7MSQ - chains H and L of the 3 polymer chains in the assembly; structure by X-ray diffraction, 2.29 A resolution.

== Chain H ==
Name: AB-3467 Fab Heavy Chain
Organism: Homo sapiens
Notes: antibody fragment or engineered binder
Chain sequence (238 residues; each row starts with the number of its first residue):
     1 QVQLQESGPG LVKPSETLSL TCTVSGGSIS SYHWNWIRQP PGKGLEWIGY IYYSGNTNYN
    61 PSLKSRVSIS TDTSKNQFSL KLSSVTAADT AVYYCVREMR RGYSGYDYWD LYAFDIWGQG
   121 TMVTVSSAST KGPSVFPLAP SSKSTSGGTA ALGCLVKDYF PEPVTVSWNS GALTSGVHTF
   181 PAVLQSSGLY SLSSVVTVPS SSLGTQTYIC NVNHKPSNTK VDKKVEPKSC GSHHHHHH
Not modelled in the structure: 141-147, 229-238
Cystine bridges: C22-C95, C154-C210

== Chain L ==
Name: AB-3467 Fab Light Chain
Organism: Homo sapiens
Notes: antibody fragment or engineered binder
Chain sequence (214 residues; numbered 1 to 214; the number before each row is that of its first residue):
     1 DIQLTQSPSF LSASVGDRVT ITCRASQGIS SYLAWYQQKP GKAPNLLIYA ASTLQSGVPS
    61 RFSGSGSGTE FTLTISSLQP EDFATYYCQQ LNSYPHTFGQ GTKLEIKRTV AAPSVFIFPP
   121 SDEQLKSGTA SVVCLLNNFY PREAKVQWKV DNALQSGNSQ ESVTEQDSKD STYSLSSTLT
   181 LSKADYEKHK VYACEVTHQG LSSPVTKSFN RGEC
Cystine bridges: C23-C88, C134-C194

== Interface between chain H and chain L ==
Contacting residue pairs (69):
  N35(H) - H96(L)
  Q39(H) - Q38(L)  hydrogen bond
  Q39(H) - Y87(L)  hydrogen bond
  K43(H) - Y87(L)
  G44(H) - Y87(L)
  L45(H) - P44(L)  hydrophobic
  L45(H) - Y87(L)  hydrophobic
  L45(H) - F98(L)  hydrophobic
  W47(H) - Y94(L)  hydrophobic
  W47(H) - P95(L)  hydrophobic
  W47(H) - H96(L)
  Y50(H) - Y94(L)
  N58(H) - Y94(L)
  Y94(H) - Q38(L)  hydrogen bond
  Y94(H) - K42(L)
  Y94(H) - A43(L)  hydrophobic
  M99(H) - L46(L)  hydrophobic
  M99(H) - Y49(L)
  Y108(H) - Y94(L)
  L111(H) - L91(L)
  L111(H) - S93(L)
  L111(H) - Y94(L)  hydrophobic
  L111(H) - H96(L)
  Y112(H) - L91(L)
  Y112(H) - H96(L)
  A113(H) - A34(L)  hydrophobic
  A113(H) - Y36(L)
  A113(H) - L46(L)  hydrophobic
  A113(H) - Q89(L)
  A113(H) - L91(L)
  F114(H) - Y36(L)  hydrogen bond (backbone-side chain)
  F114(H) - L46(L)
  F114(H) - Q89(L)
  F114(H) - H96(L)
  F114(H) - F98(L)  hydrophobic
  D115(H) - Q55(L)
  W117(H) - Y36(L)
  W117(H) - A43(L)  hydrophobic
  W117(H) - P44(L)  hydrogen bond (side chain-backbone)
  G118(H) - A43(L)
  F136(H) - S121(L)
  F136(H) - E123(L)
  F136(H) - Q124(L)
  P137(H) - S121(L)
  P137(H) - E123(L)
  L138(H) - F118(L)  hydrophobic
  L138(H) - V133(L)  hydrophobic
  A139(H) - F118(L)
  T149(H) - F116(L)
  A151(H) - F116(L)  hydrophobic
  A151(H) - F118(L)
  L155(H) - S131(L)
  K157(H) - Q124(L)
  K157(H) - S131(L)
  H178(H) - N137(L)  hydrogen bond
  H178(H) - N138(L)  hydrogen bond
  H178(H) - S174(L)  hydrogen bond
  F180(H) - L135(L)  hydrophobic
  F180(H) - S162(L)
  F180(H) - T164(L)
  F180(H) - S174(L)
  F180(H) - L175(L)
  F180(H) - S176(L)
  P181(H) - S162(L)  hydrogen bond (backbone-side chain)
  P181(H) - V163(L)
  V183(H) - E161(L)
  Q185(H) - Q160(L)  hydrogen bond
  T197(H) - N137(L)
  K228(H) - C214(L)
Other interface residues (no listed pair), chain H (41 interface residues in all): P61, E98, R101, P140, A150, L152, V195, K223
Other interface residues (no listed pair), chain L (39 interface residues in all): N92, S127, D167

== In short ==
The interface between chain H and chain L involves 41 residues on one side and 39 on the other; the contacts
include 10 hydrogen bonds. Polar contacts include Q39(H)-Q38(L), Q39(H)-Y87(L) and Y94(H)-Q38(L).
Chain H is AB-3467 Fab Heavy Chain and chain L is AB-3467 Fab Light Chain, both from Homo sapiens; the
structure, Complex between the Fab arm of AB-3467 and the SARS-CoV-2 receptor binding domain (RBD), was
determined by X-ray diffraction.
